Entry 8BQ6 (electron microscopy, 2.80 A resolution); this record covers chains A and J of the 67 polymer chains in the assembly.

[Chain A]
Name: NADH-ubiquinone oxidoreductase chain 3
Organism: Arabidopsis thaliana
Notes: EC 7.1.1.2
UniProtKB: P92533 (NU3M_ARATH); numbering as in UniProt (aligned over 1-119)
Chain sequence (119 residues; each row starts with the number of its first residue):
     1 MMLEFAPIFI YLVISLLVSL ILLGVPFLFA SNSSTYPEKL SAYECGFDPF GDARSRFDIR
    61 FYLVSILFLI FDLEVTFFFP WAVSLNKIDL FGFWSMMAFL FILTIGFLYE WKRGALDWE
Not modelled in the structure: 30-54
Modified positions: Met-1 (N-formylmethionine; FME)
Residues lining bound ligands: Ubiquinone-9 (UQ9): Ile-21, Leu-22, Val-25

[Chain J]
Name: NADH-ubiquinone oxidoreductase chain 6
Organism: Arabidopsis thaliana
Notes: EC 7.1.1.2
UniProtKB: A0A2P2CLG1 (A0A2P2CLG1_ARATH); numbering as in UniProt (aligned over 1-205)
Chain sequence (205 residues; row label = number of the first residue in the row):
     1 MILSVLSSLA LVSGLMVVRA KNPVHSVLFF ILVFCDTSGL LLLLGLDFFA MIFLVVYIGA
    61 IAVLFLFVVM MFHIQIAEIH EEVLRYLPVS GIIGLIFWWE MFFILDNESI PLLPTQRNTT
   121 SLRYTVYAGK VRSWTNLETL GNLLYTYYFV WFLVSSLILL VAMIGAIVLT MHRTTKVKRQ
   181 DVFRRNAIDF RRTIMRRTTD PLTIY
Not modelled in the structure: 175-205

[Interface between chain A and chain J]
Pairs across the interface (83; chain A residue first):
  Met-2(A) / Leu-42(J)
  Met-2(A) / Gly-45(J)
  Met-2(A) / Asp-47(J)
  Phe-5(A) / Leu-42(J)  hydrophobic
  Ser-55(A) / His-73(J)  hydrogen bond (backbone-side chain)
  Phe-57(A) / Val-68(J)
  Phe-57(A) / Met-71(J)  hydrophobic
  Phe-57(A) / Phe-72(J)  hydrophobic
  Asp-58(A) / Met-71(J)
  Ile-59(A) / Thr-170(J)
  Ile-59(A) / Met-171(J)  hydrophobic
  Ile-59(A) / His-172(J)
  Phe-61(A) / Phe-67(J)
  Phe-61(A) / Met-71(J)  hydrophobic
  Tyr-62(A) / Leu-64(J)  hydrophobic
  Tyr-62(A) / Val-68(J)  hydrophobic
  Tyr-62(A) / Ala-166(J)
  Tyr-62(A) / Thr-170(J)
  Leu-63(A) / Ile-167(J)  hydrophobic
  Leu-63(A) / Thr-170(J)
  Leu-63(A) / Met-171(J)  hydrophobic
  Ser-65(A) / Leu-64(J)
  Ser-65(A) / Phe-67(J)
  Ile-66(A) / Leu-64(J)  hydrophobic
  Ile-66(A) / Ala-166(J)  hydrophobic
  Phe-68(A) / Gly-59(J)
  Phe-68(A) / Ala-60(J)  hydrophobic
  Leu-69(A) / Ala-60(J)  hydrophobic
  Leu-69(A) / Ile-61(J)  hydrophobic
  Ile-70(A) / Leu-159(J)  hydrophobic
  Ile-70(A) / Met-163(J)  hydrophobic
  Asp-72(A) / Val-55(J)
  Asp-72(A) / Val-56(J)
  Asp-72(A) / Ala-60(J)
  Leu-73(A) / Leu-159(J)  hydrophobic
  Thr-76(A) / Ile-52(J)
  Thr-76(A) / Val-56(J)
  Phe-77(A) / Tyr-145(J)  hydrogen bond (backbone-side chain)
  Phe-77(A) / Phe-152(J)  hydrophobic
  Phe-79(A) / Leu-137(J)
  Pro-80(A) / Phe-48(J)  hydrophobic
  Pro-80(A) / Leu-137(J)
  Pro-80(A) / Gly-141(J)
  Pro-80(A) / Tyr-145(J)
  Trp-81(A) / Tyr-145(J)  hydrogen bond (backbone-side chain)
  Val-83(A) / Leu-137(J)  hydrophobic
  Ser-84(A) / Gly-141(J)
  Ser-84(A) / Asn-142(J)
  Lys-87(A) / Trp-134(J)
  Ile-88(A) / Gly-141(J)
  Ile-88(A) / Thr-146(J)
  Phe-91(A) / Tyr-145(J)
  Phe-91(A) / Thr-146(J)
  Phe-91(A) / Phe-149(J)  hydrophobic
  Gly-92(A) / Tyr-145(J)
  Ser-95(A) / Tyr-145(J)  hydrogen bond (side chain-backbone)
  Ser-95(A) / Phe-152(J)
  Ser-95(A) / Leu-153(J)
  Met-96(A) / Tyr-145(J)  hydrophobic
  Met-96(A) / Phe-152(J)  hydrophobic
  Phe-99(A) / Phe-152(J)  hydrophobic
  Phe-99(A) / Leu-153(J)
  Phe-99(A) / Ser-155(J)
  Phe-99(A) / Ser-156(J)
  Ile-102(A) / Ser-156(J)
  Ile-102(A) / Leu-160(J)  hydrophobic
  Leu-103(A) / Ser-156(J)
  Leu-103(A) / Leu-159(J)  hydrophobic
  Leu-103(A) / Met-163(J)
  Gly-106(A) / Leu-160(J)
  Gly-106(A) / Met-163(J)
  Phe-107(A) / Met-163(J)
  Tyr-109(A) / Ile-167(J)  hydrophobic
  Tyr-109(A) / Val-168(J)
  Glu-110(A) / Met-163(J)
  Glu-110(A) / Ile-167(J)
  Lys-112(A) / Arg-173(J)  hydrogen bond (backbone-side chain)
  Arg-113(A) / Ile-167(J)
  Arg-113(A) / Met-171(J)
  Arg-113(A) / Arg-173(J)
  Gly-114(A) / Arg-173(J)
  Ala-115(A) / Ile-167(J)  hydrophobic
  Asp-117(A) / Arg-173(J)  salt bridge
Other interface residues (no listed pair), chain A (44 interface residues in all): Arg-56, Ala-98, Glu-119
Other interface residues (no listed pair), chain J (44 interface residues in all): Met-51, Val-63, Glu-138, Leu-144, Leu-157, Ile-164, Thr-174

[Summary]
Chain A and chain J each contribute 44 residues to their interface; the contacts include 5 hydrogen bonds and
1 salt bridge. Polar contacts include Asp-117(A)/Arg-173(J), Ser-55(A)/His-73(J) and Phe-77(A)/Tyr-145(J).
Bound to chain A: Ubiquinone-9.
Chain A is NADH-ubiquinone oxidoreductase chain 3 and chain J is NADH-ubiquinone oxidoreductase chain 6, both
from Arabidopsis thaliana; the structure, Cryo-EM structure of the Arabidopsis thaliana I+III2 supercomplex
(Complete conformation 2 composition), was determined by electron microscopy (same publication as 8BED, 8BEE,
8BEF, 8BEH, 8BEL, 8BEP, 8BPX and 8BQ5).
